PDB entry 7OAR | X-ray diffraction, 2.58 A resolution | chains A and C of the 3 polymer chains in the assembly

# Chain A
Protein: Pif1 helicase
Organism: Thermus oshimai
Chain sequence (450 residues; numbered 60 to 509; the number before each row is that of its first residue):
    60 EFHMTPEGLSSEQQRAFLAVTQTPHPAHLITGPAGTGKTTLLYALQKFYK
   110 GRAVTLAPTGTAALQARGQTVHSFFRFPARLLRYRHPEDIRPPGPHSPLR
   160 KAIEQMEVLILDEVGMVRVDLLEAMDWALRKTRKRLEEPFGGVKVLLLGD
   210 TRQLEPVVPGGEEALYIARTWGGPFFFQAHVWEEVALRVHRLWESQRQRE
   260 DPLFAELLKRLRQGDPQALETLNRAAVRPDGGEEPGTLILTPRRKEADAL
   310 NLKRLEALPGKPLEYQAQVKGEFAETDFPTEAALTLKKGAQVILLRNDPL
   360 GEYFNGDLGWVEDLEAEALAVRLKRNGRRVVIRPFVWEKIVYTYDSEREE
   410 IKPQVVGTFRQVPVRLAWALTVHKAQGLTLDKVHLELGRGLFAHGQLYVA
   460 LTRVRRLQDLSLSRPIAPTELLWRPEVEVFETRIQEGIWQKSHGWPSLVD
Not modelled in the structure: 60-65, 508-509
Metal / ion sites: Mg2+: Thr98 (together with ADP)
Small-molecule neighbours:
  - ADP (adenosine-5'-diphosphate): Glu66, Gly67, Leu68, Ser69, Gln72, Pro92, Ala93, Gly94, Thr95, Gly96, Lys97, Thr98, Thr99, Gln255, Arg256, Arg258, Gly436, Thr438
  - tetrafluoroaluminate (ALF): Pro92, Ala93, Gly94, Lys97, Thr98, Glu172, Gln212, Arg256, Gly436, Leu437, Arg462
Reported in the primary citation:
  - binding site for the 29-nt DNA strand (chain C): Gln327, Lys329, Arg355, Arg392, Phe394, Val395, Glu397, Arg419
  - mutagenesis - R135A, R150A, R355A: abolished catalytic activity on G4 unfolding
  - mutagenesis - R150A, R355A, E397H, E397L, R419A: decreased catalytic activity on dsDNA
  - mutagenesis - Q327A, K329A, R392A, E397A: unchanged catalytic activity on dsDNA
  - mutagenesis - E397D: unchanged catalytic activity
  - mutagenesis - Q327A, K329A, R392A, R419A: decreased catalytic activity on G4
  - mutagenesis - E397A (2.5-fold), E397H, E397L: increased catalytic activity on G4

# Chain C
Molecule: 29-nt DNA strand
Sequence (29 nucleotides; each row starts with the number of its first residue):
     1 TTTTTTGGGTGGGTGGGTGGGTTTTTTTT
Not modelled in the structure: 29
Metal / ion sites: K+ site 1: DG7, DG8, DG11, DG12, DG15, DG16, DG19, DG20; K+ site 2: DG8, DG9, DG12, DG13, DG16, DG17, DG20, DG21; K+ site 3 near DG17 (its only coordinating residue here)

# Chain A / chain C interface
Residue-residue contacts - 51 pairs, chain A then chain C:
  Pro117(A) with DT4(C), sugar contact
  Thr118(A) with DT3(C), phosphate contact; DT4(C), phosphate contact
  Gly119(A) with DT4(C), hydrogen bond to the phosphate
  Thr129(A) with DT4(C), phosphate contact; DT5(C), hydrogen bond to the phosphate
  His131(A) with DT4(C), base contact; DT5(C), sugar contact
  Ser132(A) with DT5(C), phosphate contact
  Phe136(A) with DT5(C), sugar contact
  Ala138(A) with DT4(C), base contact; DT5(C), sugar contact
  Arg139(A) with DT4(C), base contact
  Val216(A) with DT2(C), base contact; DT3(C), base contact
  Val217(A) with DT2(C), base contact
  Pro218(A) with DT1(C), base contact; DT2(C), base contact
  Gly219(A) with DT1(C), hydrogen bond to the base
  Pro301(A) with DT2(C), sugar contact
  Arg302(A) with DT1(C), hydrogen bond to the phosphate; DT2(C), phosphate contact
  Arg303(A) with DT2(C), salt bridge to the phosphate; DT3(C), salt bridge to the phosphate
  Gln327(A) with DG11(C), hydrogen bond to the phosphate
  Leu354(A) with DT5(C), base contact
  Arg355(A) with DT5(C), sugar contact; DT6(C), hydrogen bond to the sugar
  Asn356(A) with DT5(C), hydrogen bond to the phosphate
  Pro358(A) with DT6(C), base contact; DG19(C), sugar contact
  Asn364(A) with DT4(C), hydrogen bond to the phosphate; DT5(C), hydrogen bond to the phosphate
  Arg392(A) with DT6(C), hydrogen bond to the base; DG15(C), base contact; DG19(C), base contact
  Phe394(A) with DT6(C), base contact
  Val395(A) with DT6(C), hydrogen bond to the base; DG7(C), base contact
  Trp396(A) with DT5(C), hydrogen bond to the base
  Glu397(A) with DT6(C), phosphate contact; DG7(C), sugar contact
  Arg419(A) with DG11(C), hydrogen bond to the sugar
  Thr430(A) with DT2(C), phosphate contact; DT3(C), hydrogen bond to the phosphate
  His432(A) with DT2(C), sugar contact; DT3(C), sugar contact
  Lys433(A) with DT3(C), salt bridge to the phosphate; DT4(C), salt bridge to the phosphate
  Phe451(A) with DT1(C), base contact; DT2(C), sugar contact
Interface residues without a listed pair, chain A (35 interface residues in all): Pro137, Lys329, Thr335
Interface residues without a listed pair, chain C (12 interface residues in all): DG8, DG9

# In short
Chain A and chain C form an interface of 35 and 12 residues respectively, with 14 hydrogen bonds and 4 salt
bridges. Polar contacts include Gly219(A)-DT1(C), Arg392(A)-DT6(C) and Val395(A)-DT6(C). From the paper: a
binding site for the 29-nt DNA strand (chain C) at Gln327(A), Lys329(A) and Arg355(A) among others; R150A,
R355A and E397H of chain A, among others, reduce catalytic activity on dsDNA; 11 substitutions were tested in
all.
Here chain A is Pif1 helicase (Thermus oshimai) and chain C is a 29-nt DNA strand. Entry 7OAR (Crystal
structure of helicase Pif1 from Thermus oshimai in complex with parallel G-quadruplex) was determined by X-ray
diffraction.
